Entry 4O3B (X-ray diffraction, 1.91 A resolution); this record covers chains A and B.

# Chain A (and B)
Molecule: Glutamate receptor 2
Source organism: Rattus norvegicus
Notes: fragment: Ligand binding domain and; chain B of this document is another copy of the same molecule, construct and numbering; everything in this record applies to it too
UniProtKB: P19491 (GRIA2_RAT); the construct has insertions or renumbered stretches relative to UniProt, so the offset changes along the chain: 3-117 = UniProt 413-527; 120-263 = UniProt 653-796
Sequence (263 residues; each row starts with the number of its first residue):
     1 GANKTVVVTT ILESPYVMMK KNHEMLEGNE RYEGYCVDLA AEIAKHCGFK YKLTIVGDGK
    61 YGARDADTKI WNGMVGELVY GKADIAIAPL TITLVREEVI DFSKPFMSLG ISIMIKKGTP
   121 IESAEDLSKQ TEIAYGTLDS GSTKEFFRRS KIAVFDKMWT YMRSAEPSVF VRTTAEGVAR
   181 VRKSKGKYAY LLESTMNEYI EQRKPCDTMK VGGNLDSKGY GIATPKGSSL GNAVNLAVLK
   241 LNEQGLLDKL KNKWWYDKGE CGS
Not modelled in the structure: 1-3 (chain B: 1-3, 262-263)
Disulfides: C206-C261
Construct notes: expression tag (1-2); linker (118-119)
Swiss-Prot annotation at these positions:
  - binding site (L-glutamate): P89, T91, R96, S142, T143, E193
  - site: R64 (Interaction with the cone snail toxin Con-ikot-ikot), I121 (Crucial to convey clamshell closure to channel opening), R148 (Interaction with the cone snail toxin Con-ikot-ikot), K240 (Interaction with the cone snail toxin Con-ikot-ikot)
  - glycosylation: N3 (N-linked (GlcNAc...) asparagine)
  - modified residue (Phosphoserine): S150, S184

# Interface between chain A and chain B
Contacting residue pairs - 27 pairs, chain A then chain B:
  T93(A) - E243(B)
  L94(A) - L236(B)
  L94(A) - E243(B)  hydrogen bond (backbone-side chain)
  E97(A) - K104(B)  salt bridge
  E97(A) - N235(B)  hydrogen bond
  E97(A) - L236(B)
  E97(A) - L239(B)
  F102(A) - K104(B)  hydrogen bond (backbone-side chain)
  S103(A) - K104(B)
  K104(A) - E97(B)  salt bridge
  K104(A) - F102(B)  hydrogen bond (side chain-backbone)
  K104(A) - S103(B)
  P105(A) - P105(B)
  I152(A) - Q244(B)
  S217(A) - N242(B)  hydrogen bond (backbone-side chain)
  S217(A) - D248(B)
  N235(A) - E97(B)  hydrogen bond
  L236(A) - L94(B)
  L236(A) - E97(B)
  L239(A) - E97(B)
  K240(A) - L94(B)
  N242(A) - S217(B)  hydrogen bond (side chain-backbone)
  E243(A) - T93(B)
  E243(A) - L94(B)  hydrogen bond (side chain-backbone)
  E243(A) - F146(B)
  Q244(A) - I152(B)
  D248(A) - S217(B)
Interface residues without a listed pair, chain A (22 interface residues in all): I92, E98, S108, L215, D216
Interface residues without a listed pair, chain B (24 interface residues in all): I92, E98, S108, E145, R149, K218, K240

# In short
The interface between chain A and chain B involves 22 residues on one side and 24 on the other, with 8
hydrogen bonds and 2 salt bridges. Polar contacts include E97(A)-K104(B), L94(A)-E243(B) and E97(A)-N235(B).
From UniProt: 6 L-glutamate-binding residues on chain A.
Both chains are Glutamate receptor 2 (Rattus norvegicus). Entry 4O3B (Crystal structure of an open/closed
glua2 ligand-binding domain dimer at 1.91 A resolution) was determined by X-ray diffraction (same publication
as 4O3A and 4O3C).
